Entry 6EGA (X-ray diffraction, 2.51 A resolution); this record covers chain A.

# Chain A
Protein: Interleukin-1 receptor-associated kinase 4
From: Homo sapiens
Notes: EC 2.7.11.1; fragment: Protein kinase domain residues 154-460
UniProtKB: Q9NWZ3 (IRAK4_HUMAN); numbering as in UniProt (aligned over 154-460)
Amino-acid sequence (312 residues; numbered 149 to 460; the number before each row is that of its first residue):
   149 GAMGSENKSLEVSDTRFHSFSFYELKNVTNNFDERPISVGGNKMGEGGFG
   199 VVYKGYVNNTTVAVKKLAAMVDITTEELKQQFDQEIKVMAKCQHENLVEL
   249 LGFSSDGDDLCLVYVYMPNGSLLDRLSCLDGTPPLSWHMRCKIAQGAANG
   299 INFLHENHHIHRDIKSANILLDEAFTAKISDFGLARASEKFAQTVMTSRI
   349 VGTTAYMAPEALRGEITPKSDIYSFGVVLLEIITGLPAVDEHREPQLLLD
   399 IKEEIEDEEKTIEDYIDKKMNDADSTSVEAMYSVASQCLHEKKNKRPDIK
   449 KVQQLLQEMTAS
Not modelled in the structure: 149-165, 196-197, 216-221, 255-256, 331-348, 460
Sequence notes: expression tag (149-153)
Bound ions: Co2+ site 1 near His-286 (its only coordinating residue here); Co2+ site 2: His-306 (shared with 1 residue of chain B); Co2+ site 3 near His-390 (its only coordinating residue here)
Ligand contacts: J8A (3-{2-[(cyclopropanecarbonyl)amino][1,3]thiazolo[5,4-b]pyridin-5-yl}-N-{4-[(piperazin-1-yl)methyl]-3-(trifluoromethyl)phenyl}benzamide): Ile-185, Met-192, Val-200, Ala-211, Lys-213, Glu-233, Val-236, Met-237, Leu-245, Val-246, Tyr-262, Val-263, Tyr-264, Met-265, Pro-266, Gly-268, Leu-302, His-307, Ile-308, His-309, Leu-318, Ile-327, Ser-328, Asp-329, Phe-330
UniProt features mapped onto this chain:
  - active site: Asp-311 (Proton acceptor)
  - binding site (ATP): Met-192 to Val-200, Lys-213, Lys-313 to Asn-316, Asp-329
  - modified residue: Thr-342 (Phosphothreonine), Thr-345 (Phosphothreonine), Ser-346 (Phosphoserine)
Reported in the primary citation:
  - conformationally variable residues (side-chain flip): Asp-329, Phe-330

# Overview
Bound to chain A: compound J8A. UniProt lists active-site residue Asp-311 and 15 ATP-binding residues. From
the paper: conformational variability at Asp-329 and Phe-330.
Chain A is Interleukin-1 receptor-associated kinase 4 (Homo sapiens); the structure, IRAK4 in complex with a
type II inhibitor, was determined by X-ray diffraction together with 6EG9, 6EGD, 6EGE and 6EGF from the same
study.
